6PSW - chains L and P of the 10 polymer chains in the assembly; structure by electron microscopy, 3.70 A resolution.

# Chain L
Molecule: RNA polymerase sigma factor RpoD
From: Escherichia coli
Reference sequence: Q0P6L9 (Q0P6L9_ECOLX); residues 1-613 here = UniProt positions 1-613
Amino-acid sequence (616 residues; numbered -2 to 613; the number before each row is that of its first residue; numbers below 1 keep their minus sign (Ser-2 is residue -2)):
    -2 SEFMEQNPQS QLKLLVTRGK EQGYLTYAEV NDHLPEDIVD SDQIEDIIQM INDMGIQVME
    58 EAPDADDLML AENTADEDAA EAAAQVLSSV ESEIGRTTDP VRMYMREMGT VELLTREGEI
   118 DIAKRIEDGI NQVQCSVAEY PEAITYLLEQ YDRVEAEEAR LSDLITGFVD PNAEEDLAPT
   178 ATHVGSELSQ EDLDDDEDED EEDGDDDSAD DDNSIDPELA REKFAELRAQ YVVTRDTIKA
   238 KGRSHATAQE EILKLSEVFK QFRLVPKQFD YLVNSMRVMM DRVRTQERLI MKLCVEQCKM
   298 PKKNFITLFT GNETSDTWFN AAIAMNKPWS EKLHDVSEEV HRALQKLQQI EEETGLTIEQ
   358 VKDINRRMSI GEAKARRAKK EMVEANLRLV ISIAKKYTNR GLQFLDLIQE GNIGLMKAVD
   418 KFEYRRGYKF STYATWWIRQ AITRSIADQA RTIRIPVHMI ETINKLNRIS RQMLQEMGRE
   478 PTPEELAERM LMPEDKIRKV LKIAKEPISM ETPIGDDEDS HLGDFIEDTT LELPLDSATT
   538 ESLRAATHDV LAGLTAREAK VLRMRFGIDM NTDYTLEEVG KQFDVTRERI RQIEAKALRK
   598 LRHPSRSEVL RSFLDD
Disordered / not traced: -2 to 89, 168-212, 236-241
Sequence notes: expression tag (-2 to 0)
From the paper describing this entry:
  - binding site for the 85-nt DNA strand: Trp433

# Chain P
Molecule: 85-nt DNA strand
Sequence (85 nucleotides; each row starts with the number of its first residue):
     1 GCGTTCTATA TGGACAATTC AAAGGCCGAG GAATATGCCC TTTTAGCCTT CTTTTGTCAA
    61 TGGATTTGTG CAAATAAGCG CCGCC
Disordered / not traced: 1-8, 71-85
Ligand contacts: chapso (1N7): DA29, DG30, DG31

# Interface between chain L and chain P
Pairs across the interface (25):
  Asn396(L) - DA35(P)  hydrogen bond to the base
  Arg397(L) - DT36(P)  hydrogen bond to the phosphate
  Trp433(L) - DG37(P)  base contact
  Gln437(L) - DG37(P)  base contact
  Ile505(L) - DG31(P)  base contact
  Thr509(L) - DG31(P)  phosphate contact
  Thr509(L) - DA32(P)  phosphate contact
  Gly512(L) - DA29(P)  phosphate contact
  Gly512(L) - DG30(P)  sugar contact
  Asp513(L) - DA29(P)  phosphate contact
  Asp513(L) - DG30(P)  hydrogen bond to the phosphate
  Glu515(L) - DG28(P)  hydrogen bond to the base
  Glu515(L) - DA29(P)  sugar contact
  Ser517(L) - DA29(P)  base contact
  Arg562(L) - DG56(P)  salt bridge to the phosphate
  Thr572(L) - DT55(P)  phosphate contact
  Thr572(L) - DG56(P)  phosphate contact
  Leu573(L) - DG56(P)  hydrogen bond to the phosphate
  Glu574(L) - DT55(P)  phosphate contact
  Glu574(L) - DG56(P)  hydrogen bond to the phosphate
  Arg584(L) - DG56(P)  salt bridge to the phosphate
  Glu585(L) - DT57(P)  base contact
  Glu585(L) - DC58(P)  hydrogen bond to the base
  Glu585(L) - DA59(P)  base contact
  Arg588(L) - DT57(P)  salt bridge to the phosphate
Other interface residues (no listed pair), chain L (24 interface residues in all): Arg436, Glu458, Arg465, Arg468, Ile511, Phe522, Gln589
Other interface residues (no listed pair), chain P (15 interface residues in all): DC38, DA60

# Summary
24 residues of chain L face 15 of chain P across their interface, with 7 hydrogen bonds and 3 salt bridges.
Among the polar pairs are Asn396(L)-DA35(P), Glu515(L)-DG28(P) and Glu585(L)-DC58(P). Ligands of chain P:
chapso. The paper reports a binding site for the 85-nt DNA strand at Trp433(L).
Here chain L is RNA polymerase sigma factor RpoD (Escherichia coli) and chain P is an 85-nt DNA strand. Entry
6PSW (Escherichia coli RNA polymerase promoter unwinding intermediate (TRPo) with TraR and rpsT P2 promoter)
was determined by electron microscopy, deposited together with 6PSQ, 6PSR, 6PSS, 6PST, 6PSU and 6PSV.
